Entry 4LFL (X-ray diffraction, 1.65 A resolution); this record covers chains A and D of the 4 polymer chains in the assembly.

Chain A:
Protein: Galactose-6-phosphate isomerase subunit A
From: Lactobacillus rhamnosus
Notes: EC 5.3.1.26
Reference sequence: C7TGZ6 (C7TGZ6_LACRL); numbering as in UniProt (aligned over 1-142)
Sequence (162 residues; row label = number of the first residue in the row; numbers below 1 keep their minus sign (Met-19 is residue -19)):
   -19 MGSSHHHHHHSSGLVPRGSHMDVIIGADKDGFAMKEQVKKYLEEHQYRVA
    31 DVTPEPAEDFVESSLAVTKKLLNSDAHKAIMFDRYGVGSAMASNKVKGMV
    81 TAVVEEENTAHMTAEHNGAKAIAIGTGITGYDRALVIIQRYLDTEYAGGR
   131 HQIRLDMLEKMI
Not modelled in the structure: -19 to 0
Differences from the reference sequence: expression tag (-19 to 0)
Residues lining bound ligands: 6-O-phosphono-D-tagatose (TG6): His96, Asn97, Arg130, His131, Arg134
From the paper describing this entry:
  - binding site for 6-O-phosphono-D-tagatose: His96, Asn97, Arg130, His131, Arg134
  - catalytic residues: His96 (proposed by the authors, not directly observed)
  - specificity-determining residues: Arg130, Arg134
  - mutagenesis - H96A (25-fold), N97A: decreased catalytic activity

Chain D:
Protein: Galactose-6-phosphate isomerase subunit B
From: Lactobacillus rhamnosus
Notes: EC 5.3.1.26
Reference sequence: C7TGZ5 (C7TGZ5_LACRL); residue numbers follow UniProt; this construct covers 1-172
Sequence (172 residues; numbered 1 to 172; the number before each row is that of its first residue):
     1 MIIAIGNDHIVTMQKIEISNMLKDMGYTVIDEGTYDTHRTHYPIYGKKVA
    51 EDVADGRADLGIVMCGTGIGISTAADKNEGIRAAMCDDVTSAVYAREQLN
   101 ANVLGIGGAVVGVHLIQDIVKAYLDATYKETPENKKLIDKIDNIAKPNPD
   151 QKDNPHFFDAELEKWAEGVYHD
Residues lining bound ligands: 6-O-phosphono-D-tagatose (TG6): Asp8, His9, Ile10, Arg39, Tyr42, Cys65, Gly66, Thr67, Gly68, Ile69, Gly70
From the paper describing this entry:
  - binding site for 6-O-phosphono-D-tagatose: Asp8, His9, Ile10, Arg39, Tyr42, Cys65, Gly66, Thr67, Ile69, Gly70
  - catalytic residues: Cys65, Thr67 (citing earlier work)
  - specificity-determining residues: Arg39
  - mutagenesis - T67A (20-fold): decreased catalytic activity
  - mutagenesis - D8N, H9A, C65A: abolished catalytic activity

Interface between chain A and chain D:
Pairs across the interface (15; chain A residue first):
  Glu86(A) - Leu115(D)
  Glu87(A) - Asp88(D)
  Glu87(A) - Val89(D)  hydrogen bond (side chain-backbone)
  Glu87(A) - Thr90(D)  hydrogen bond
  Glu87(A) - Asp118(D)
  Asn88(A) - His114(D)
  Asn88(A) - Leu115(D)
  Asn88(A) - Asp118(D)
  His91(A) - Asp118(D)  salt bridge
  Asp112(A) - Thr90(D)
  Arg113(A) - Asp88(D)
  Arg113(A) - Thr90(D)
  Val116(A) - Thr90(D)
  Arg120(A) - Val89(D)
  Arg120(A) - Asp118(D)  salt bridge
Other interface residues (no listed pair), chain D (8 interface residues in all): Asp87, Ala122

In short:
The chain A/chain D interface involves 8 residues from each chain; the contacts include 2 hydrogen bonds and 2
salt bridges. Polar pairs include His91(A)-Asp118(D), Arg120(A)-Asp118(D) and Glu87(A)-Val89(D). The paper
reports catalytic residues His96(A) and Cys65(D) among others; D8N, H9A and C65A of chain D abolish catalytic
activity; 6 substitutions were tested in all.
Chain A is Galactose-6-phosphate isomerase subunit A and chain D is Galactose-6-phosphate isomerase subunit B,
both from Lactobacillus rhamnosus; the structure, Crystal Structure of D-galactose-6-phosphate isomerase in
complex with D-tagatose-6-phosphate, was determined by X-ray diffraction, deposited together with 4LFK and
4LFM.
